6NBH - chains B and N of the 6 polymer chains in the assembly; structure by electron microscopy, 3.50 A resolution.

Chain B:
Name: Guanine nucleotide-binding protein G(I)/G(S)/G(T) subunit beta-1
From: Rattus norvegicus
UniProtKB: P54311 (GBB1_RAT); residue numbers follow UniProt; this construct covers 2-340
Sequence (345 residues; each row starts with the number of its first residue; numbers below 1 keep their minus sign (Met-4 is residue -4)):
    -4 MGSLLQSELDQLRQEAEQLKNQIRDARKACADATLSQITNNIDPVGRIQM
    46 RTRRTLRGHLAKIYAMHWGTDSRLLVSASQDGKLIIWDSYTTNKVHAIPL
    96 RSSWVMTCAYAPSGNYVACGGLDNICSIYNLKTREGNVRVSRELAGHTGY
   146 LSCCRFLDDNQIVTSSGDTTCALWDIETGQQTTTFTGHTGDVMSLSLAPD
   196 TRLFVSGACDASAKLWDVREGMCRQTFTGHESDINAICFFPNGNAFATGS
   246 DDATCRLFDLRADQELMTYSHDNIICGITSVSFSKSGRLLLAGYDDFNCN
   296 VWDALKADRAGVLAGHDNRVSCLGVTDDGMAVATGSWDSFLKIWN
Unresolved in the structure: -4 to 2
Sequence notes: initiating methionine (-4); expression tag (-3 to 1)
UniProt features mapped onto this chain:
  - modified residue: Ser2 (N-acetylserine), His266 (Phosphohistidine)

Chain N:
Name: Nanobody-35
From: synthetic construct
Notes: antibody fragment or engineered binder
Sequence (126 residues; each row starts with the number of its first residue):
     1 QVQLQESGGGLVQPGGSLRLSCAASGFTFSNYKMNWVRQAPGKGLEWVSD
    51 ISQSGASISYTGSVKGRFTISRDNAKNTLYLQMNSLKPEDTAVYYCARCP
   101 APFTRDCFDVTSTTYAYRGQGTQVTV
Disulfides: Cys22-Cys96, Cys99-Cys107

Interface between chain B and chain N:
Contacting residue pairs (21; chain B residue first):
  Arg8(B) with Gln120(N), hydrogen bond
  Lys15(B) with Gln1(N)
  Arg19(B) with Gln1(N), hydrogen bond; Gln3(N)
  Thr184(B) with Thr114(N); Ala116(N)
  Cys204(B) with Tyr117(N), hydrogen bond (backbone-side chain)
  Asp205(B) with Ala116(N)
  Ala206(B) with Tyr117(N)
  Thr223(B) with Gln1(N), hydrogen bond (backbone-backbone)
  His225(B) with Val2(N)
  Glu226(B) with Val2(N); Phe27(N); Thr28(N), hydrogen bond; Tyr32(N), hydrogen bond; Arg98(N), hydrogen bond (backbone-side chain)
  Ser227(B) with Pro100(N), hydrogen bond (side chain-backbone); Tyr117(N)
  Asp228(B) with Tyr117(N), hydrogen bond
  Asp246(B) with Pro102(N)
  Ile270(B) with Phe103(N), hydrophobic
Other interface residues (no listed pair), chain B (16 interface residues in all): Glu12, Asp247
Other interface residues (no listed pair), chain N (15 interface residues in all): Gly26

Summary:
Chain B and chain N form an interface of 16 and 15 residues respectively, with 9 hydrogen bonds. Among the
polar pairs are Arg8(B)-Gln120(N), Arg19(B)-Gln1(N) and Cys204(B)-Tyr117(N).
Chain B is Guanine nucleotide-binding protein G(I)/G(S)/G(T) subunit beta-1 (Rattus norvegicus) and chain N is
Nanobody-35 (synthetic construct); the structure, Cryo-EM structure of parathyroid hormone receptor type 1 in
complex with a long-acting parathyroid hormone analog ..., was determined by electron microscopy (same
publication as 6NBF and 6NBI).
